Entry 8TMJ (electron microscopy, 3.20 A resolution); this record covers chains B and C of the 9 polymer chains in the assembly.

== Chain B (and C) ==
Name: Cobalt/magnesium transport protein CorA
Source organism: Thermotoga maritima
Notes: chain C of this document is another copy of the same molecule, construct and numbering; everything in this record applies to it too
Reference sequence: Q9WZ31 (CORA_THEMA); numbering as in UniProt (aligned over 1-351)
Amino-acid sequence (373 residues; numbered -21 to 351; the number before each row is that of its first residue; numbers below 1 keep their minus sign (Met-21 is residue -21)):
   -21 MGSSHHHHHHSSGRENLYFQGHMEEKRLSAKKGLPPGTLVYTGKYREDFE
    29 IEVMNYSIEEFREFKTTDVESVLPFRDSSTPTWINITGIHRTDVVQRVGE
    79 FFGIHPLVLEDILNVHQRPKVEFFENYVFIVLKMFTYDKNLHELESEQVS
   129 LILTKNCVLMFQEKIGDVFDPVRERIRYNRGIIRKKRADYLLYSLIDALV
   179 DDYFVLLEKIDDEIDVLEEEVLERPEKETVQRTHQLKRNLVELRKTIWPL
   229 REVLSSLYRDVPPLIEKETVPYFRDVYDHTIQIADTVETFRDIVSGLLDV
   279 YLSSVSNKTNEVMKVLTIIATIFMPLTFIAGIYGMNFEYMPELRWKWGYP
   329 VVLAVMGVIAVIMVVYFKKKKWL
Disordered / not traced: -21 to 1, 351 (chain C: -21 to 15, 351)
Differences from the reference sequence: initiating methionine (-21); expression tag (-20 to 0)
UniProt features mapped onto this chain:
  - motif: Gly312 to Asn314 (Probable selectivity filter)
  - site: Asn288 (Essential for ion permeation), Leu294 (Important for closing the ion permeation pathway in the closed state), Thr295 (Threonine that confers selectivity for Co(2+) transport)
  - mutagenesis: Asp89 (D89F/K: Decreases ion transport), Asp253 (D253K: Increases protein stability. Decreases ion transport), Leu280 (L280A: Decreases ion transport), Asn288 (N288L: Abolishes Co(2+) uptake), Met291 (M291A: No effect on ion transport), Leu294 (L294A/V: Increases ion transport by suppression of an obstruction in the transmembrane ion permeation pathway), Thr295 (T295L: Strongly reduces Co(2+) uptake. Abolishes Co(2+) uptake; when associated with L-299; T295M: Strongly reduces Co(2+) uptake ...), Thr299 (T299L: Reduces Co(2+) uptake. Abolishes Co(2+) uptake; when associated with L-295; T299M: No effect on Co(2+) uptake; T299S: Abolishes Co(2+) uptake), Pro303 (P303A/G/I: Increases ion transport by suppression of a kink in the transmembrane ion permeation pathway), Thr305 (T305L: Abolishes Co(2+) uptake), Ile310 (I310A: Increases ion transport), Tyr311 (Y311A: Abolishes pentamerization. Abolishes ion transport; Y311F: No effect on pentamerization. No effect on ion transport), 7 further mutagenesis entries in UniProt

== How chain B and chain C interact ==
Pairs across the interface (46; chain B residue first):
  Asp189(B) with Arg222(C), salt bridge
  Asp190(B) with Lys223(C), salt bridge
  Asp193(B) with Arg222(C), salt bridge; Lys223(C), salt bridge; Arg269(C), salt bridge
  Glu196(B) with Lys215(C)
  Glu197(B) with Arg216(C)
  Leu200(B) with His212(C); Leu276(C), hydrophobic; Leu280(C), hydrophobic
  Ser281(B) with Leu280(C), hydrogen bond (side chain-backbone); Val283(C)
  Ser284(B) with Val283(C)
  Asn288(B) with Val283(C), hydrogen bond (side chain-backbone); Lys286(C); Thr287(C)
  Met291(B) with Val290(C)
  Lys292(B) with Lys286(C); Val290(C)
  Thr295(B) with Val290(C); Val293(C); Leu294(C)
  Ala298(B) with Leu294(C), hydrophobic
  Thr299(B) with Val293(C); Ile297(C)
  Met302(B) with Met302(C), hydrophobic
  Pro303(B) with Phe301(C), hydrophobic
  Phe306(B) with Phe301(C), hydrophobic; Leu304(C), hydrophobic; Thr305(C); Met334(C), hydrophobic
  Gly309(B) with Ala308(C)
  Met313(B) with Ala308(C); Tyr311(C), hydrophobic
  Asn314(B) with Tyr311(C), hydrogen bond (side chain-backbone); Met313(C); Asn314(C); Glu320(C)
  Phe315(B) with Tyr311(C), hydrophobic; Glu320(C); Gly326(C); Tyr327(C)
  Glu316(B) with Leu321(C)
  Tyr317(B) with Lys324(C)
  Trp350(B) with Val290(C), hydrophobic; Val293(C), hydrophobic
Also at the interface, not in a pair above, chain B (31 interface residues in all): Asn285, Thr305, Ile310, Tyr311, Gly312, Phe345, Lys348
Also at the interface, not in a pair above, chain C (33 interface residues in all): Glu289, Met291, Met318, Val330

== In short ==
31 residues of chain B face 33 of chain C across their interface; the contacts include 3 hydrogen bonds and 5
salt bridges. Among the polar pairs are Asp189(B)-Arg222(C), Asp190(B)-Lys223(C) and Asp193(B)-Arg222(C).
UniProt lists 19 mutagenesis sites on chain B.
Chain B and chain C are both Cobalt/magnesium transport protein CorA (Thermotoga maritima); the structure,
Cryo-EM structure of CorA in complex with conformation-specific synthetic antibody C18 and 100 uM MgCl2, State
..., was determined by electron microscopy.
